2VVM - chains A and B; structure by X-ray diffraction, 1.85 A resolution.

# Chain A (and B)
Molecule: Monoamine oxidase N
From: Aspergillus niger
Notes: EC 1.4.3.4; chain B of this document is another copy of the same molecule, construct and numbering; everything in this record applies to it too
UniProtKB: P46882 (AOFN_ASPNG); residues 1-495 here = UniProt positions 1-495
Chain sequence (495 residues; numbered 1 to 495; the number before each row is that of its first residue):
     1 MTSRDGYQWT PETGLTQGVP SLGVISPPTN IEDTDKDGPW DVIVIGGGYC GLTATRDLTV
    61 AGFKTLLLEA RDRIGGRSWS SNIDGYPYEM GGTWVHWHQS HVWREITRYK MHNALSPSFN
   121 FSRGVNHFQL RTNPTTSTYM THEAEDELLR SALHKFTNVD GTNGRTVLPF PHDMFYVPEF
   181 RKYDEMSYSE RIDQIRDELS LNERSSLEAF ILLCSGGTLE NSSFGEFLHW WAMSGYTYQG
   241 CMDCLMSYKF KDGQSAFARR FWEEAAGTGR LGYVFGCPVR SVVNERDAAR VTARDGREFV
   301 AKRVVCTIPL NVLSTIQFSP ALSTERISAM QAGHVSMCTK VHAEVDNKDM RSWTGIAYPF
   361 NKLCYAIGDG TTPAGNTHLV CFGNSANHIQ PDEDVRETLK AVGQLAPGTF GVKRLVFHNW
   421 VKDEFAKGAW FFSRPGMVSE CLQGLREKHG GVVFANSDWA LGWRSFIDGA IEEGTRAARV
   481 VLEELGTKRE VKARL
Unresolved in the structure: 32-37, 488-495 (chain B: 32-39, 487-495)
Construct notes: engineered mutation Met-246 (Ile in P46882), Ser-336 (Asn in P46882), Asn-384 (Thr in P46882), Ser-385 (Asp in P46882); conflict Val-300 (Ala in P46882), Val-304 (Leu in P46882), Gly-450 (Arg in P46882)
Ligand contacts:
  - FAD (flavin-adenine dinucleotide): Ile-45, Gly-46, Gly-47, Gly-48, Tyr-49, Cys-50, Leu-68, Glu-69, Ala-70, Arg-71, Gly-75, Gly-76, Arg-77, Ser-78, Met-90, Gly-91, Gly-92, Thr-93, Trp-94, Leu-245, Cys-277, Pro-278, Val-279, Thr-307, Ile-308, Pro-309, Val-312, Ile-316, Lys-340, Trp-420, Phe-425, Ala-429, Trp-430, Asn-456, Ser-457, Ser-465, Phe-466, Ile-467, Asp-468, Ala-470
  - proline (PRO): Gly-91, Trp-94, Leu-213, Leu-245, Met-246, Cys-338, Lys-340, Phe-382, Trp-430
Swiss-Prot annotation at these positions:
  - motif: Ala-493 to Leu-495 (Microbody targeting signal)

# Interface between chain A and chain B
Pairs across the interface (52; chain A residue first):
  Val-60(A) with Val-60(B); Ala-61(B)
  Ala-61(A) with Val-60(B)
  Trp-97(A) with His-98(B); Ser-100(B); Pro-169(B); Phe-170(B), hydrophobic; Pro-171(B); His-172(B)
  His-98(A) with Trp-97(B); His-98(B); Met-233(B), hydrogen bond (side chain-backbone); Gly-235(B)
  Ser-100(A) with Ser-100(B), hydrogen bond (side chain-backbone); Trp-103(B); Arg-104(B), hydrogen bond (side chain-backbone)
  His-101(A) with Thr-107(B), hydrogen bond
  Trp-103(A) with Ser-100(B); His-172(B), hydrogen bond
  Arg-104(A) with Ser-100(B), hydrogen bond (backbone-side chain); Arg-104(B)
  Thr-107(A) with His-101(B); Glu-472(B)
  Arg-108(A) with Thr-475(B); Arg-479(B)
  Tyr-109(A) with Arg-479(B)
  His-112(A) with Leu-461(B)
  Asn-113(A) with Asp-173(B)
  Pro-117(A) with Tyr-176(B)
  Arg-165(A) with Gln-239(B); Asp-243(B), salt bridge
  Pro-169(A) with Trp-97(B); Tyr-248(B)
  Phe-170(A) with Trp-97(B), hydrophobic; Tyr-248(B), hydrophobic
  Pro-171(A) with Trp-97(B)
  His-172(A) with Trp-97(B); Trp-103(B), hydrogen bond
  Asp-173(A) with Asn-113(B)
  Met-233(A) with His-98(B), hydrogen bond (backbone-side chain)
  Gly-235(A) with His-98(B)
  Gln-239(A) with Arg-165(B)
  Asp-243(A) with Arg-165(B), salt bridge
  Tyr-248(A) with Pro-169(B); Phe-170(B), hydrophobic
  Glu-264(A) with Arg-479(B), salt bridge
  Leu-461(A) with His-112(B)
  Thr-475(A) with Arg-104(B); Arg-108(B)
  Arg-479(A) with Arg-108(B); Tyr-109(B); Glu-264(B), salt bridge
Other interface residues (no listed pair), chain A (37 interface residues in all): Asp-57, Lys-110, Leu-115, Tyr-176, Ala-232, Ser-234, Glu-472, Glu-483
Other interface residues (no listed pair), chain B (37 interface residues in all): Asp-57, Lys-110, Leu-115, Pro-117, Ala-232, Ser-234, Glu-483

# In short
Chain A and chain B each contribute 37 residues to their interface; the contacts include 8 hydrogen bonds and
4 salt bridges. Polar pairs include Arg-165(A)/Asp-243(B), Glu-264(A)/Arg-479(B) and His-98(A)/Met-233(B).
Chain A binds flavin-adenine dinucleotide and proline.
Chain A and chain B are both Monoamine oxidase N (Aspergillus niger); the structure, The structure of
MAO-N-D5, a variant of monoamine oxidase from Aspergillus niger, was determined by X-ray diffraction (same
publication as 2VVL).
